PDB entry 9DR1 | electron microscopy, 3.70 A resolution | chains J and K of the 8 polymer chains in the assembly

# Chain J
Name: DNA-directed RNA polymerase subunit beta'
From: Escherichia coli
UniProtKB: A0A369F490 (A0A369F490_ECOLX); residues 16-1373 here = UniProt positions 16-1373
Sequence (1358 residues; numbered 16 to 1373; the number before each row is that of its first residue):
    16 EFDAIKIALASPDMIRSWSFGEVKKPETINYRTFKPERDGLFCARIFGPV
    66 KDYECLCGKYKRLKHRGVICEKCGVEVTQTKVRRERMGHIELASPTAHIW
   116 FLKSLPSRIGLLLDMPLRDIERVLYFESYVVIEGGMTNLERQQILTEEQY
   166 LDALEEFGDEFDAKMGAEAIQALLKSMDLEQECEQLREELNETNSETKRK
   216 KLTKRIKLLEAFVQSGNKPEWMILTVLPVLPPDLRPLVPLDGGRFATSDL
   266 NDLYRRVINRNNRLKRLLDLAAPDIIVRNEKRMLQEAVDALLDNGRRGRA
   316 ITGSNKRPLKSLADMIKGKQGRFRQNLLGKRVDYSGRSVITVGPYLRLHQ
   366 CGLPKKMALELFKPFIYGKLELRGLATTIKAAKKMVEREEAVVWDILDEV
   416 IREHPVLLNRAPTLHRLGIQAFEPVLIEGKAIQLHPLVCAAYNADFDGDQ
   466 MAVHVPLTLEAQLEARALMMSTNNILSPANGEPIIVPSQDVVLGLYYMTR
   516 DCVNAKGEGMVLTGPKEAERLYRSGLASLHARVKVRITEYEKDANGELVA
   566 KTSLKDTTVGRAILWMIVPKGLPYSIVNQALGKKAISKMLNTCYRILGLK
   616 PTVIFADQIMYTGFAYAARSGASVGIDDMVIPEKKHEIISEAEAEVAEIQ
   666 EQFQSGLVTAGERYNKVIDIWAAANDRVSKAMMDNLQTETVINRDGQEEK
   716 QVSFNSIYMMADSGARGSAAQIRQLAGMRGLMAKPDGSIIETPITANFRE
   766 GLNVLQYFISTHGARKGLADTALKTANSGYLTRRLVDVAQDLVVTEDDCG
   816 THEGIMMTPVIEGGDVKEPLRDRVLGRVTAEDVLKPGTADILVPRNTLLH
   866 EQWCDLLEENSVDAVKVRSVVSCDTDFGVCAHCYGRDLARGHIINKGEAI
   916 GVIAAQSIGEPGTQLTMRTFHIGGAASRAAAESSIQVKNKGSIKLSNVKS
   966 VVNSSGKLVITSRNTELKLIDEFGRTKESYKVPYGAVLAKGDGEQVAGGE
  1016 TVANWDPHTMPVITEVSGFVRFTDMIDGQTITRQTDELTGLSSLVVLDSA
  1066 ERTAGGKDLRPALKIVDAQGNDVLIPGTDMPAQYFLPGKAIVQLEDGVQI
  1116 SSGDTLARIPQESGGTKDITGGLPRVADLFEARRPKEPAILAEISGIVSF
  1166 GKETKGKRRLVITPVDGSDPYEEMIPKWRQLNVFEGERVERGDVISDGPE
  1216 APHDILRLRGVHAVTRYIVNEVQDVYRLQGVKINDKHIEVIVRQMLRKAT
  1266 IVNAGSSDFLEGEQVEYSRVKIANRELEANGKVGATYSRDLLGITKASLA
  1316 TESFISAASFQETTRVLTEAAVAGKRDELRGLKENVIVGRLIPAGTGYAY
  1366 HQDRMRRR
Unresolved in the structure: 934-947, 1127-1133
Ion coordination: Mg2+: Asp462, Asp464 (shared with 1 residue of chain R)

# Chain K
Name: DNA-directed RNA polymerase subunit omega
From: Escherichia coli
Notes: EC 2.7.7.6
UniProtKB: A1AHI0 (RPOZ_ECOK1); numbering as in UniProt (aligned over 2-80)
Sequence (79 residues; each row starts with the number of its first residue):
     2 ARVTVQDAVEKIGNRFDLVLVAARRARQMQVGGKDPLVPEENDKTTVIAL
    52 REIEEGLINNQILDVRERQEQQEQEAAEL

# How chain J and chain K interact
Residue-residue contacts - 37 pairs, chain J then chain K:
  His364(J) with Val4(K)
  Glu414(J) with Lys45(K)
  Val415(J) with Lys45(K), hydrogen bond (backbone-side chain)
  Arg417(J) with Asn43(K), hydrogen bond (side chain-backbone); Asp44(K), salt bridge
  Glu418(J) with Ala2(K), hydrogen bond (side chain-backbone); Asp44(K); Lys45(K), hydrogen bond (side chain-backbone); Val48(K)
  Glu438(J) with Arg3(K)
  Leu474(J) with Ala27(K), hydrophobic; Arg28(K)
  Glu475(J) with Ala24(K); Arg28(K), salt bridge
  Gln477(J) with Thr47(K)
  Leu478(J) with Ala23(K), hydrophobic; Thr47(K)
  Glu479(J) with Val20(K)
  Arg481(J) with Arg3(K); Val6(K); Thr47(K); Leu51(K)
  Ala482(J) with Arg16(K), hydrogen bond (backbone-side chain); Val20(K), hydrophobic
  Leu483(J) with Phe17(K), hydrophobic
  Thr487(J) with Val4(K), hydrogen bond (side chain-backbone)
  Asn488(J) with Arg16(K)
  Leu614(J) with Thr5(K); Gln7(K)
  Lys615(J) with Thr5(K)
  Arg905(J) with Arg16(K)
  Asn910(J) with Gly14(K); Asn15(K), hydrogen bond (side chain-backbone)
  Lys911(J) with Phe17(K)
  Glu913(J) with Phe17(K)
  Gly1360(J) with Phe17(K)
  Ala1364(J) with Leu21(K), hydrophobic
Other interface residues (no listed pair), chain J (29 interface residues in all): His419, Met485, His907, Gly912, Thr1361
Other interface residues (no listed pair), chain K (23 interface residues in all): Gln31

# Overview
29 residues of chain J and 23 residues of chain K are in contact, with 7 hydrogen bonds and 2 salt bridges.
Polar pairs include Arg417(J)-Asp44(K), Glu475(J)-Arg28(K) and Val415(J)-Lys45(K). The Mg2+ site is built by
Asp462(J) and Asp464(J).
Chain J is DNA-directed RNA polymerase subunit beta' and chain K is DNA-directed RNA polymerase subunit omega,
both from Escherichia coli; the structure, E. coli RNA polymerase consensus volume with a bound fluoride
riboswitch in the ligand-bound state, was determined by electron microscopy.
